PDB entry 4I7Z | X-ray diffraction, 2.80 A resolution | chains A and D of the 8 polymer chains in the assembly

Chain A:
Protein: Cytochrome b6
Source organism: Mastigocladus laminosus
UniProt: P83791 (CYB6_MASLA); residue numbers follow UniProt; this construct covers 1-215
Sequence (215 residues; numbered 1 to 215; the number before each row is that of its first residue):
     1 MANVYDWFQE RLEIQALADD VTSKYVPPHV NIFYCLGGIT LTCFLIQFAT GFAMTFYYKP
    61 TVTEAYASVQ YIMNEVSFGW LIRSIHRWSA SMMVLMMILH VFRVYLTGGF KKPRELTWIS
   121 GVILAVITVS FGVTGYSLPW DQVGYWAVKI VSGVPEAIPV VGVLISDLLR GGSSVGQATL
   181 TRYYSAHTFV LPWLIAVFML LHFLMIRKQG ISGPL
Not modelled in the structure: 1-2
Bound ions: Cd2+: E75 (shared with 1 residue of chain C); heme Fe site 1: H86, H187; heme Fe site 2: H100, H202
Residues lining bound ligands:
  - Octadecane (8K6): F44, L45, F48, A49, F52, V190, W193, L194, A196, M199, L200, F203
  - beta-carotene (BCR): I32, F33, C35, I39, M96, L99
  - chlorophyll a (CLA): I98, V101, F102, Y105, W118, A125, V126, V129
  - heme (HEM), molecule 1: K24, V30, N31, Y34, C35, G38, L41, T42, F203, I206, R207, G210, I211
  - heme (HEM), molecule 2: Y34, G37, G38, T40, L41, M93, M97, H100, V101, R103, V104, G109, F110, R114, T117, W118, G121, V122, L124, A125, T128, M199, H202, F203, I206, G210, I211, S212
  - heme (HEM), molecule 3: F44, Q47, F48, G51, F52, M54, T55, Y58, V69, R83, H86, R87, A90, M93, T128, F131, G132, G135, Y136, L138, P139, Y184, H187, T188, F189, P192
  - OZ2 ((2R)-3-{[(R)-{[(2S)-2,3-dihydroxypropyl]oxy}(hydroxy)phosphoryl]oxy}-2-[(6Z)-tridec-6-enoyloxy]propyl (9Z)-octadec-9-enoate), molecule 1: C43, M92, M96
  - OZ2, molecule 2: V76, S77, F78, W80, L81
Curated features (UniProtKB/Swiss-Prot):
  - binding site (heme c): C35, K208
  - binding site (heme b): R83, H86, H100, R103, H187, H202

Chain D:
Protein: Cytochrome b6-f complex iron-sulfur subunit
Source organism: Mastigocladus laminosus
Notes: EC 1.10.9.1
UniProt: P83794 (UCRI_MASLA); residues 1-179 here = UniProt positions 1-179
Sequence (179 residues; numbered 1 to 179; the number before each row is that of its first residue):
     1 MAQFTESMDV PDMGRRQFMN LLAFGTVTGV ALGALYPLVK YFIPPSGGAV GGGTTAKDKL
    61 GNNVKVSKFL ESHNAGDRVL VQGLKGDPTY IVVESKEAIR DYGINAVCTH LGCVVPWNAA
   121 ENKFKCPCHG SQYDETGKVI RGPAPLSLAL CHATVQDDNI VLTPWTETDF RTGEKPWWV
Not modelled in the structure: 1-8, 47-179
Residues lining bound ligands:
  - 1E2 ((2S)-3-(acetyloxy)-2-hydroxypropyl 6-deoxy-6-sulfo-beta-D-glucopyranoside): R16, N20, F24
  - OZ2 ((2R)-3-{[(R)-{[(2S)-2,3-dihydroxypropyl]oxy}(hydroxy)phosphoryl]oxy}-2-[(6Z)-tridec-6-enoyloxy]propyl (9Z)-octadec-9-enoate): G33, A34, Y36, P37

How chain A and chain D interact:
Pairs across the interface (19):
  F52(A) - F42(D)  hydrophobic
  A53(A) - Y41(D)  hydrogen bond (backbone-side chain)
  A53(A) - F42(D)  hydrophobic
  M54(A) - Y41(D)  hydrogen bond (backbone-side chain)
  F56(A) - F42(D)  hydrophobic
  Y57(A) - Y41(D)  hydrogen bond (side chain-backbone)
  Y57(A) - F42(D)
  Y57(A) - I43(D)
  Y57(A) - P44(D)
  Y71(A) - P45(D)
  E75(A) - P45(D)
  V76(A) - Y41(D)  hydrophobic
  S77(A) - K40(D)
  S77(A) - Y41(D)
  F78(A) - P37(D)
  F78(A) - K40(D)
  G79(A) - Y41(D)
  I82(A) - L38(D)  hydrophobic
  I82(A) - Y41(D)  hydrophobic
Other interface residues (no listed pair), chain D (9 interface residues in all): Y36

Summary:
The interface between chain A and chain D involves 12 residues on one side and 9 on the other, with 3 hydrogen
bonds. Polar pairs include A53(A)-Y41(D), M54(A)-Y41(D) and Y57(A)-Y41(D). One compound OZ2 molecule is bound
between chain A and chain D.
Chain A is Cytochrome b6 and chain D is Cytochrome b6-f complex iron-sulfur subunit, both from Mastigocladus
laminosus; the structure, Crystal structure of cytochrome b6f in DOPG, with disordered Rieske Iron-Sulfur
Protein soluble domain, was determined by X-ray diffraction.
